Entry 7WQ4 (electron microscopy, 2.60 A resolution); this record covers chains B and N of the 6 polymer chains in the assembly.

# Chain B
Name: Guanine nucleotide-binding protein G(I)/G(S)/G(T) subunit beta-1
UniProt: P54311 (GBB1_RAT); residues 1-340 here = UniProt positions 1-340
Amino-acid sequence (340 residues; each row starts with the number of its first residue):
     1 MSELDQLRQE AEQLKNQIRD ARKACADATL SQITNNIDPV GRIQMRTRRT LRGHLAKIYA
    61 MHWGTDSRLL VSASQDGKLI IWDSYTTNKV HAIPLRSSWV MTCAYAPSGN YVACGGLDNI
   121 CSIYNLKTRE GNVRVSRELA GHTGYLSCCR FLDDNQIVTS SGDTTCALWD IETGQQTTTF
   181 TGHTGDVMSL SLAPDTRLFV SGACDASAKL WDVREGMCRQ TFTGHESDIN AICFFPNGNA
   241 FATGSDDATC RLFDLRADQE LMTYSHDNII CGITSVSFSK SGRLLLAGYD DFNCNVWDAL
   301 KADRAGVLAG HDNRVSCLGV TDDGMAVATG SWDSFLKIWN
Not modelled in the structure: 1-2
UniProt features mapped onto this chain:
  - modified residue: Ser2 (N-acetylserine), His266 (Phosphohistidine)

# Chain N
Name: Nb35
From: Lama glama
Amino-acid sequence (134 residues; numbered 1 to 134; the number before each row is that of its first residue):
     1 QVQLQESGGG LVQPGGSLRL SCAASGFTFS NYKMNWVRQA PGKGLEWVSD ISQSGASISY
    61 TGSVKGRFTI SRDNAKNTLY LQMNSLKPED TAVYYCARCP APFTRDCFDV TSTTYAYRGQ
   121 GTQVTVSSHH HHHH
Not modelled in the structure: 129-134
Cystine bridges: Cys22-Cys96, Cys99-Cys107

# Interface between chain B and chain N
Pairs across the interface (14; chain B residue first):
  Arg8(B) - Gln120(N)
  Asp205(B) - Ala116(N)
  Asp205(B) - Tyr117(N)
  Ala206(B) - Tyr117(N)  hydrogen bond (backbone-side chain)
  Thr223(B) - Gln1(N)
  Glu226(B) - Gly26(N)
  Glu226(B) - Phe27(N)
  Glu226(B) - Thr28(N)
  Glu226(B) - Tyr32(N)  hydrogen bond
  Glu226(B) - Arg98(N)  hydrogen bond (backbone-side chain)
  Glu226(B) - Tyr117(N)
  Ser227(B) - Pro100(N)  hydrogen bond (side chain-backbone)
  Ser227(B) - Tyr117(N)
  Asp228(B) - Tyr117(N)  hydrogen bond
Other interface residues (no listed pair), chain B (14 interface residues in all): Lys15, Thr184, Cys204, His225, Asp246, Asp247, Ile270
Other interface residues (no listed pair), chain N (14 interface residues in all): Val2, Pro102, Phe103, Thr114

# Summary
Chain B and chain N each contribute 14 residues to their interface, with 5 hydrogen bonds. Among the polar
pairs are Ala206(B)-Tyr117(N), Glu226(B)-Tyr32(N) and Glu226(B)-Arg98(N).
Here chain B is Guanine nucleotide-binding protein G(I)/G(S)/G(T) subunit beta-1 and chain N is Nb35 (Lama
glama). Entry 7WQ4 (Galanin-bound galanin receptor 2 in complex with Gq) was determined by electron microscopy
together with 7WQ3 from the same study.
